Entry 1G74 (X-ray diffraction, 1.70 A resolution); this record covers chain A.

[Chain A]
Name: Adipocyte lipid-binding protein
Organism: Mus musculus
Reference sequence: P04117 (FABPA_MOUSE); numbering as in UniProt (aligned over 1-131)
Sequence (131 residues; each row starts with the number of its first residue):
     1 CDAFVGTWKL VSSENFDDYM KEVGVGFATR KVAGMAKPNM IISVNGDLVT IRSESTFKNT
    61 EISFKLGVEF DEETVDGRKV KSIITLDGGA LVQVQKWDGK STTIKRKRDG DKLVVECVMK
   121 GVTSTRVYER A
Construct notes: engineered mutation Glu73 (Ile in P04117), Val75 (Ala in P04117), Gly77 (Asp in P04117)
UniProt features mapped onto this chain:
  - modified residue: Ser13 (Phosphoserine)

[Summary]
Chain A is Adipocyte lipid-binding protein (Mus musculus); the structure, Toward changing specificity:
adipocyte lipid binding protein mutant, oleic acid bound form, was determined by X-ray diffraction (same
publication as 1G7N).
